Entry 8G1J (X-ray diffraction, 2.30 A resolution); this record covers chains A and I of the 6 polymer chains in the assembly.

== Chain A ==
Molecule: Cyclic GMP-AMP synthase
From: Mus musculus
Notes: EC 2.7.7.86; fragment: catalytic domain, residues 147-507
Reference sequence: Q8C6L5 (CGAS_MOUSE); residue numbers follow UniProt; this construct covers 147-507
Chain sequence (364 residues; numbered 144 to 507; the number before each row is that of its first residue):
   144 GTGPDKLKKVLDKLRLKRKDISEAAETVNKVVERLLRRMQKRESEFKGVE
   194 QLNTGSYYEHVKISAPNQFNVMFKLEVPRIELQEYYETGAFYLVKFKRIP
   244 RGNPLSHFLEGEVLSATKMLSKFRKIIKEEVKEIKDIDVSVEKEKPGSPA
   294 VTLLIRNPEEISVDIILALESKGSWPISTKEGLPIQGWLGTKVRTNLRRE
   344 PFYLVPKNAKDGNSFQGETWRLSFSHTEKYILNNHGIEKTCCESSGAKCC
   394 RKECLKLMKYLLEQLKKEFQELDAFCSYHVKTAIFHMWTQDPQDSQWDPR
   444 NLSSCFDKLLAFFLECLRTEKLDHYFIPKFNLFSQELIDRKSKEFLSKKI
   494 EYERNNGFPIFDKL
Not modelled in the structure: 144-147, 240-244, 351-358
Sequence notes: expression tag (144-146); engineered mutation Gln211 (Glu in Q8C6L5), Asn213 (Asp in Q8C6L5)
Metal / ion sites: Mg2+: Gln211, Asn213 (together with ATP); Zn2+: His378, Cys384, Cys385, Cys392
Small-molecule neighbours:
  - ATP (adenosine-5'-triphosphate): Gly198, Ser199, Glu202, Lys205, Gln211, Asn213, Arg364, Ser368, Glu371, Lys402, Glu406, Ser420, Tyr421, Lys424, His467
  - GTP (guanosine-5'-triphosphate): Thr197, Gln211, Asn213, Met215, Pro289, Gly290, Ser291, Pro292, Ala293, Asp307, Ile309, Val348, Arg364, Ser366, Ser368
UniProt features mapped onto this chain:
  - region: Lys372 to Lys395 (DNA-binding)
  - motif: Leu154 to Leu159 (Nuclear export signal), Asp281 to Ser291 (Nuclear localization signal)
  - binding site (GTP): Thr197, Asp307, Arg364 to Glu371
  - binding site (ATP): Ser199, Glu371, Lys402, Ser420 to Lys424
  - binding site (2',3'-cGAMP): Gly290, Asp307, Lys350, Arg364 to Ser366
  - binding site (Mg(2+)): Asp307
  - binding site (Zn(2+)): His378, Cys384, Cys385, Cys392
  - site: Arg241 (Arginine-anchor), Asp307, Ile308 (Cleavage)
  - modified residue: Lys156 (N6-lactoyllysine), Glu176 (PolyADP-ribosyl glutamic acid), Ser199 (Phosphoserine), Tyr201 (Phosphotyrosine), Glu272 (5-glutamyl polyglutamate), Ser291 (Phosphoserine), Glu302 (5-glutamyl glutamate), Lys372 (N6-acetyllysine), Lys382 (N6-acetyllysine), Lys402 (N6-acetyllysine), Ser420 (Phosphoserine), Lys491 (N6-methyllysine)
  - lipidation (S-palmitoyl cysteine): Cys392, Cys393, Cys459
  - cross-link (Glycyl lysine isopeptide (Lys-Gly)): Lys217 (interchain with G-Cter in SUMO), Lys271 (interchain with G-Cter in ubiquitin), Lys335 (interchain with G-Cter in SUMO), Lys372 (interchain with G-Cter in SUMO), Lys382 (interchain with G-Cter in SUMO), Lys399 (interchain with G-Cter in ubiquitin), Lys402 (interchain with G-Cter in ubiquitin), Lys409 (interchain with G-Cter in ubiquitin), Lys410 (interchain with G-Cter in ubiquitin), Lys464 (interchain with G-Cter in SUMO)
  - mutagenesis: Lys156 (K156Q: Mimics lactylation; knockin mice show higher mortality following HSV-1 infection), Asn172 (N172K: Induces alteration of the DNA-binding surface and leads to decreased synthesis of cyclic GMP-AMP (cGAMP); when associated with L-180), Glu176 (E176A: Abolished poly-ADP-ribosylation by PARP1, stimulating interferon production in knockin mice), Arg180 (R180L: Induces alteration of the DNA-binding surface and leads to decreased synthesis of cyclic GMP-AMP (cGAMP); when associated with K-182), Gly198 (G198A: Abolishes stimulation of interferon production; when associated with A-199), Ser199 (S199A: Abolishes stimulation of interferon production; when associated with A-199), Tyr201 (Y201E: Phosphomimetic mutant; reduced translocation to the nucleus following treatment with etoposide), Lys217 (K217R: Reduced sumoylation), Arg222 (R222E: Impaired tethering to chromatin, leading to constitutive activation in the absence of DNA), Lys238 (K238E: Does not affect interaction with nucleosomes), Lys240 (K240E: Impaired tethering to chromatin, leading to constitutive activation in the absence of DNA), Arg241 (R241E: Abolished tethering to chromatin, leading to strong constitutive activation in the absence of DNA), 28 further mutagenesis entries in UniProt
From the paper describing this entry:
  - binding site for GTP: Ser366
  - mutagenesis - E211Q/D213N/K382E: decreased binding to dsDNA
  - specificity-determining residues: His467 (proposed by the authors, not directly observed)
  - mutagenesis - R364A (33-fold), H467A: decreased catalytic activity on ATP/GTP
  - mutagenesis - H467A (2-fold): increased catalytic activity on GTP/GTP
  - specificity-determining residues: Ile309, Arg364
  - mutagenesis - R364A (10-fold): decreased catalytic activity on GTP/GTP
  - mutagenesis - R364A (4-fold): increased catalytic activity on ATP/ATP
  - mutagenesis - E211Q/D213N: abolished catalytic activity

== Chain I ==
Molecule: Palindromic DNA18
Sequence (18 nucleotides; numbered 1 to 18; the number before each row is that of its first residue):
     1 ATCTGTACATGTACAGAT

== Interface between chain A and chain I ==
Pairs across the interface (5; chain A residue first):
  Thr334(A) with DA9(I), phosphate contact
  Lys335(A) with DA9(I), phosphate contact; DT10(I), salt bridge to the phosphate
  Thr338(A) with DC8(I), hydrogen bond to the phosphate; DA9(I), hydrogen bond to the phosphate
Interface residues without a listed pair, chain A (6 interface residues in all): Ser317, Lys323, Arg342
Interface residues without a listed pair, chain I (4 interface residues in all): DA7

== In short ==
The interface between chain A and chain I involves 6 residues on one side and 4 on the other, with 2 hydrogen
bonds and 1 salt bridge. Polar contacts include Thr338(A)-DC8(I), Thr338(A)-DA9(I) and Lys335(A)-DT10(I). The
paper reports a binding site for GTP at Ser366(A); R364A and H467A of chain A reduce catalytic activity on
ATP/GTP; 4 substitutions were tested in all.
Chain A is Cyclic GMP-AMP synthase (Mus musculus) and chain I is Palindromic DNA18; the structure, Structure
of Ternary Complex of cGAS with dsDNA and Bound ATP and ITP, was determined by X-ray diffraction (same
publication as 7UUX, 7UXW, 7UYQ, 7UYZ, 7UZR, 7V0W and 14 further entries).
